3MG0 - chains H and Z of the 28 polymer chains in the assembly; structure by X-ray diffraction, 2.68 A resolution.

== Chain H ==
Molecule: Proteasome component PUP1
Organism: Saccharomyces cerevisiae
Notes: EC 3.4.25.1
UniProtKB: P25043 (PSB7_YEAST); the construct lacks a stretch of the UniProt sequence and is renumbered around it, so the offset changes along the chain: 1-91 = UniProt 30-120; 93-105 = UniProt 121-133; 106-187 = UniProt 135-216; 189-223 = UniProt 217-251
Sequence (222 residues; row label = number of the first residue in the row; note: 2 numbers in that range are skipped by the numbering (no residue carries them; nothing is unmodelled there)):
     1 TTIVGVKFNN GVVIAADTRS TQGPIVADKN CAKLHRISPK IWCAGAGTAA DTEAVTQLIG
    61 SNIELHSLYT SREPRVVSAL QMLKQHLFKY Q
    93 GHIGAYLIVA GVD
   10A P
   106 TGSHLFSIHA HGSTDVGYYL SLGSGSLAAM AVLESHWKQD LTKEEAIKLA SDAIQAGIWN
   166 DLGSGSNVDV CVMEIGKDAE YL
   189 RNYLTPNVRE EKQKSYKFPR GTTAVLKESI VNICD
Residues lining bound ligands: bortezomib (BO2; N-[(1R)-1-(dihydroxyboryl)-3-methylbutyl]-N-(pyrazin-2-ylcarbonyl)-L-phenylalaninamide): Thr1, Arg19, Ser20, Thr21, Gln22, Ala27, Cys31, Lys33, Gly45, Ala46, Gly47, Thr48, Ala49, Thr52, Ser129, Gly168
UniProt features mapped onto this chain:
  - active site: Thr1 (Nucleophile)

== Chain Z ==
Molecule: Proteasome component C5
Organism: Saccharomyces cerevisiae
Notes: EC 3.4.25.1
UniProtKB: P23724 (PSB1_YEAST); the construct lacks a stretch of the UniProt sequence and is renumbered around it, so the offset changes along the chain: -9 to -1 = UniProt 20-28; 1-70 = UniProt 29-98; 71-106 = UniProt 100-135; 107-144 = UniProt 138-175; 2 more segments
Sequence (222 residues; numbered -9 to 194 plus 20 insertion-coded residues; 2 numbers in that range are skipped by the numbering (no residue carries them; nothing is unmodelled there); the number before each row is that of its first residue; a row labelled like 10A-10B holds insertion residues (10A, then the next letters in order); numbers below 1 keep their minus sign (Gln-9 is residue -9)):
    -9 QFNPYGDNG
     1 GTILGIAGED FAVLAGDTRN ITDYSINSRY EPKVFDCGDN IVMSANGFAA DGDALVKRFK
    61 NSVKWYHFDH
   70A N
    71 DKKLSINSAA RNIQHLLYGK RFFPYYVHTI IAGLDE
10A-10B DG
   107 KGAVYSFDPV GSYEREQCRA GGAAASLIMP FLDNQVNF
14A-14F KNQYEP
14H-14I GT
    1I N
14J-14K GK
14M-14Q VKKPL
   14W K
   145 YLSVEEVIKL VRDSFTSATE RHIQVGDGLE ILIVTK
   182 DGVRKEFYEL KRD

== Chain H / chain Z interface ==
Contacting residue pairs - 60 pairs, chain H then chain Z:
  Arg19(H) with Ile167(Z); Asp194(Z), salt bridge
  Thr21(H) with Ile167(Z)
  Pro24(H) with Arg165(Z); His166(Z); Ile167(Z), hydrogen bond (backbone-backbone)
  Ile25(H) with Leu133(Z), hydrophobic; Arg165(Z); His166(Z)
  Val26(H) with Glu164(Z); Arg165(Z), hydrogen bond (backbone-side chain); Ile167(Z), hydrophobic
  Ala27(H) with Arg165(Z), hydrogen bond (backbone-side chain)
  Asp28(H) with Arg165(Z)
  Lys29(H) with Glu164(Z), salt bridge; Arg165(Z)
  Ile163(H) with Asp194(Z)
  Trp164(H) with Ile26(Z); Arg29(Z), hydrogen bond (backbone-side chain); Arg193(Z); Asp194(Z)
  Asn165(H) with Tyr24(Z); Arg29(Z)
  Asp166(H) with Tyr24(Z); Asp194(Z)
  Leu167(H) with Ile21(Z), hydrophobic; Asp23(Z); Tyr24(Z), hydrogen bond (backbone-backbone); Ile26(Z), hydrophobic; Ile167(Z)
  Gly168(H) with Tyr24(Z)
  Ser169(H) with Asp194(Z)
  Gly170(H) with Asp194(Z)
  Ser171(H) with Asp194(Z), hydrogen bond (backbone-side chain)
  Asn195(H) with Lys192(Z), hydrogen bond (backbone-side chain); Asp194(Z)
  Arg197(H) with Thr160(Z), hydrogen bond; Ser161(Z), hydrogen bond; Glu164(Z)
  Glu198(H) with Arg156(Z), salt bridge
  Lys200(H) with Asp157(Z)
  Gln201(H) with Lys153(Z); Arg156(Z); Asp157(Z), hydrogen bond (backbone-side chain)
  Lys202(H) with Gln141(Z); Glu150(Z); Asp157(Z)
  Tyr204(H) with Phe137(Z); Gln141(Z); Leu154(Z); Asp157(Z), hydrogen bond
  Phe206(H) with Gln14C(Z); Asn140(Z); Gln141(Z)
  Arg208(H) with Pro14F(Z)
  Thr210(H) with Asn14B(Z); Gln14C(Z); Tyr14D(Z), hydrogen bond (backbone-backbone)
  Ala212(H) with Tyr14D(Z), hydrophobic; Gly14J(Z)
Other interface residues (no listed pair), chain H (32 interface residues in all): Gly23, Val196, Pro207, Gly209
Other interface residues (no listed pair), chain Z (32 interface residues in all): Glu14E, Arg19, Ser25, Glu190

== In short ==
The chain H/chain Z interface involves 32 residues from each chain, with 12 hydrogen bonds and 3 salt bridges.
Polar contacts include Arg19(H)-Asp194(Z), Lys29(H)-Glu164(Z) and Glu198(H)-Arg156(Z). Ligands of chain H:
bortezomib. From UniProt: active-site residue Thr1(H) on chain H.
Chain H is Proteasome component PUP1 and chain Z is Proteasome component C5, both from Saccharomyces
cerevisiae; the structure, Structure of yeast 20S proteasome with bortezomib, was determined by X-ray
diffraction (same publication as 3MG6, 3MG7, 3MG8 and 3MG4).
